Entry 1HC8 (X-ray diffraction, 2.80 A resolution); this record covers chains A and C.

Chain A:
Protein: Ribosomal protein L11
Source organism: Bacillus stearothermophilus
Notes: fragment: c-terminal domain of ribosomal protein l11
Reference sequence: P56210 (RL11_BACST); residues 1-76 here correspond to UniProt positions 58-133 (UniProt number = residue number + 57)
Sequence (76 residues; numbered 1 to 76; the number before each row is that of its first residue):
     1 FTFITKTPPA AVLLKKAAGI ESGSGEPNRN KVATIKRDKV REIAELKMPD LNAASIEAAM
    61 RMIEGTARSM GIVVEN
Unresolved in the structure: 1, 76

Chain C:
Molecule: 58 nucleotide ribosomal 23S RNA domain
Source organism: Escherichia coli
Notes: fragment: nts 1051-1108 from e. coli 23s rrna
Sequence (58 nucleotides; numbered 101 to 158; the number before each row is that of its first residue):
   101 XCCAGGAUGU AGGCUUAGAA GCAGCCAUCA UUUAAAGAAA GCGUAAUAGC UCACUGGU
Modified residues: GTP (guanosine-5'-triphosphate) at position 101
Metal / ion sites: Mg2+ site 1: GTP_101 (shared with 1 residue of chain D); Mg2+ site 2: U116 (shared with 1 residue of chain D); K+: A119, A120, C122, A123; Mg2+ site 3: A120, C122; Mg2+ site 4: A123, U144; Mg2+ site 5 near A148 (its only coordinating residue here); Mg2+ site 6: U158 (shared with 1 residue of chain D)
Small-molecule neighbours:
  - osmium ion (OS), molecule 1: G105, G106, U151
  - osmium ion (OS), molecule 2: U131, U133, A136, G137

Chain A / chain C interface:
Residue-residue contacts (51):
  Pro-9(A) with U110(C), phosphate contact
  Ala-10(A) with G109(C), sugar contact; U110(C), hydrogen bond to the phosphate
  Ala-11(A) with G113(C), phosphate contact
  Lys-15(A) with C114(C), salt bridge to the phosphate
  Ser-22(A) with C114(C), phosphate contact
  Gly-23(A) with G113(C), hydrogen bond to the phosphate; C114(C), hydrogen bond to the phosphate
  Ser-24(A) with G113(C), hydrogen bond to the sugar; C114(C), sugar contact
  Gly-25(A) with G113(C), hydrogen bond to the base; C114(C), sugar contact; C126(C), sugar contact
  Glu-26(A) with C126(C), sugar contact
  Pro-27(A) with G112(C), base contact; C126(C), sugar contact
  Asn-28(A) with C126(C), hydrogen bond to the sugar; A127(C), hydrogen bond to the phosphate
  Arg-29(A) with C126(C), hydrogen bond to the phosphate; A127(C), salt bridge to the phosphate
  Lys-47(A) with G109(C), phosphate contact; U110(C), salt bridge to the phosphate
  Asp-50(A) with U108(C), sugar contact; G109(C), sugar contact
  Leu-51(A) with G109(C), sugar contact
  Asn-52(A) with U108(C), base contact; U131(C), hydrogen bond to the sugar; U132(C), hydrogen bond to the sugar
  Ala-53(A) with U131(C), sugar contact
  Ala-54(A) with U132(C), hydrogen bond to the phosphate
  Ala-58(A) with U131(C), phosphate contact; U132(C), phosphate contact
  Arg-61(A) with A130(C), sugar contact; U131(C), salt bridge to the phosphate
  Met-62(A) with U108(C), base contact; G109(C), hydrogen bond to the base; A130(C), hydrogen bond to the sugar; U131(C), sugar contact
  Gly-65(A) with G109(C), base contact; C129(C), base contact; A138(C), hydrogen bond to the base
  Thr-66(A) with G109(C), hydrogen bond to the base; U110(C), hydrogen bond to the base; G112(C), sugar contact; A138(C), base contact
  Arg-68(A) with U128(C), salt bridge to the phosphate; C129(C), salt bridge to the phosphate
  Ser-69(A) with G112(C), hydrogen bond to the sugar; G113(C), sugar contact; A138(C), base contact
  Met-70(A) with G113(C), sugar contact
Interface residues without a listed pair, chain A (29 interface residues in all): Lys-6, Pro-8, Ile-63
Interface residues without a listed pair, chain C (15 interface residues in all): C125

Overview:
29 residues of chain A and 15 residues of chain C are in contact, with 17 hydrogen bonds and 6 salt bridges.
Polar pairs include Gly-25(A)/G113(C), Met-62(A)/G109(C) and Gly-65(A)/A138(C). Chain C binds osmium ion. The
K+ site is built by A119(C), A120(C), C122(C) and A123(C).
Here chain A is Ribosomal protein L11 (Bacillus stearothermophilus) and chain C is 58 nucleotide ribosomal 23S
RNA domain (Escherichia coli). Entry 1HC8 (Crystal structure of a conserved ribosomal protein-RNA complex) was
determined by X-ray diffraction.
